8A26 - chain A; structure by X-ray diffraction, 1.45 A resolution.

== Chain A ==
Molecule: Lysophospholipase A
Organism: Legionella pneumophila str. Corby
Notes: EC 2.3.1.43
Reference sequence: A0A378KFD4 (A0A378KFD4_LEGPN); numbering as in UniProt (aligned over 19-309)
Sequence (314 residues; row label = number of the first residue in the row; numbers below 1 keep their minus sign (Met-4 is residue -4)):
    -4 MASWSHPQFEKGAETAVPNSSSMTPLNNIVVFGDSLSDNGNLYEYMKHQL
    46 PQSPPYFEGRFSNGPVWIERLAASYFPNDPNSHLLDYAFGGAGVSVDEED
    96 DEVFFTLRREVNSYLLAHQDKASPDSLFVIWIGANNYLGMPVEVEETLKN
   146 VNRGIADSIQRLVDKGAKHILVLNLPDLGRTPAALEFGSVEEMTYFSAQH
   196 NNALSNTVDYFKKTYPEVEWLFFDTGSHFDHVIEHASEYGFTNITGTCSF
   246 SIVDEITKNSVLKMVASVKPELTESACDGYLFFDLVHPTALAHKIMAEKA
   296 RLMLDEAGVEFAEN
Not modelled in the structure: -4 to 16, 92-94, 309
Sequence notes: initiating methionine (-4); expression tag (-3 to 18)
Cystine bridges: Cys243-Cys272
Small-molecule neighbours:
  - malonic acid (MLA), molecule 1: Asn23, Leu80, His113, Ser118, Ser121
  - malonic acid (MLA), molecule 2: Arg104, Asn107, Ser108, Leu111
From the paper describing this entry:
  - catalytic residues: Ser30, Asp279, His282
  - mutagenesis - S30N: abolished catalytic activity
  - binding site for palmitic acid: Thr220, Pro283
  - mutagenesis - P283L: decreased catalytic activity
  - specificity-determining residues: Thr220, Pro283
  - mutagenesis - E266N/L267N: unchanged catalytic activity on ProA
  - conformationally variable residues (order/disorder transition): Val91 to Glu97

== Summary ==
Chain A binds malonic acid. From the paper: catalytic residues Ser30, Asp279 and His282; S30N abolishes
catalytic activity; 3 substitutions were tested in all.
Chain A is Lysophospholipase A (Legionella pneumophila str. Corby); the structure, Lysophospholipase PlaA from
Legionella pneumophila str. Corby - complex with palmitate, was determined by X-ray diffraction (same
publication as 8A24 and 8A25).
